PDB entry 6HVE | X-ray diffraction, 1.90 A resolution | chain A

== Chain A ==
Molecule: Proto-oncogene tyrosine-protein kinase Src
Organism: Gallus gallus
Notes: EC 2.7.10.2
UniProt: P00523 (SRC_CHICK); residues 251-533 here = UniProt positions 251-533
Chain sequence (286 residues; each row starts with the number of its first residue):
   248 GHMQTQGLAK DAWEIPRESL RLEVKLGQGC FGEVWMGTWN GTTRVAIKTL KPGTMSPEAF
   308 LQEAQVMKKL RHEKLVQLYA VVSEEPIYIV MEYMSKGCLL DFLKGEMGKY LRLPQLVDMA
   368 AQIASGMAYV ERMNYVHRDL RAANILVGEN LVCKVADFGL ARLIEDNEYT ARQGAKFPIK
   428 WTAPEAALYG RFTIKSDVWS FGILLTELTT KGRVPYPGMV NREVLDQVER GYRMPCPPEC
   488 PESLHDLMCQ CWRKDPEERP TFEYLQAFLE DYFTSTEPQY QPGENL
Disordered / not traced: 248-255, 413-423
Differences from the reference sequence: expression tag (248-250); engineered mutation M338 (Thr in P00523), C345 (Ser in P00523)
Glycans and other covalent adducts: compound GUW linked to C345
Ligand contacts: GUW (N-[3-(4-methoxy-7H-pyrrolo[2,3-d]pyrimidin-5-yl)phenyl]prop-2-enamide): L273, G274, Q275, V281, A293, K295, M338, E339, Y340, M341, G344, L347, D348, A390, L393
What the authors report for this chain:
  - binding site for GUW: M341, C345

== Summary ==
Compound GUW is covalently linked to C345. From the paper: a binding site for GUW at M341 and C345.
Chain A is Proto-oncogene tyrosine-protein kinase Src (Gallus gallus); the structure, Kinase domain of cSrc in
complex with compound 9, was determined by X-ray diffraction together with 6HVF, 6S89 and 6S8A from the same
study.
